PDB entry 9MI3 | electron microscopy, 3.23 A resolution | chains H and L of the 9 polymer chains in the assembly

# Chain H
Molecule: WRAIR-2008 antibody Fab heavy chain
From: Homo sapiens
Notes: antibody fragment or engineered binder
Amino-acid sequence (233 residues; row label = number of the first residue in the row):
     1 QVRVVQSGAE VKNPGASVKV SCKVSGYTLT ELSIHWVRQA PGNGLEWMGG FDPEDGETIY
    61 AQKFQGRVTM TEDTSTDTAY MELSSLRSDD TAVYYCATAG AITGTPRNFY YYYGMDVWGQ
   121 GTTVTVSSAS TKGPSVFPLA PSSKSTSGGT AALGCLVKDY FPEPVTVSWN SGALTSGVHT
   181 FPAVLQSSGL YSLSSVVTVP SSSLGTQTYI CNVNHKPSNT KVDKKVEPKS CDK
Not modelled in the structure: 129-233
Disulfides: C22-C96

# Chain L
Molecule: WRAIR-2008 antibody Fab light chain
From: Homo sapiens
Notes: antibody fragment or engineered binder
Amino-acid sequence (219 residues; numbered 1 to 219; the number before each row is that of its first residue):
     1 DIVMTQTPLS SPVTLGQPAS ISCRSSQSLV HSDGNTYLSW LQQRPGQPPR LLIYKISNRF
    61 SGVPDRFSGS GAGTDFTLKI SRVEAEDVGV YYCMQVTQFP YTFGQGTKLE IKRTVAAPSV
   121 FIFPPSDEQL KSGTASVVCL LNNFYPREAK VQWKVDNALQ SGNSQESVTE QDSKDSTYSL
   181 SSTLTLSKAD YEKHKVYACE VTHQGLSSPV TKSFNRGEC
Not modelled in the structure: 114-219
Disulfides: C23-C93

# Interface between chain H and chain L
Contacting residue pairs (10; chain H residue first):
  N43(H) with F103(L)
  G44(H) with F103(L)
  L45(H) with F103(L)
  W47(H) with F99(L), hydrophobic; P100(L)
  Y95(H) with P48(L), hydrophobic
  Y111(H) with K55(L)
  D116(H) with F60(L)
  W118(H) with L41(L); P49(L)
Other interface residues (no listed pair), chain H (19 interface residues in all): H35, Q39, P41, G42, I59, Y60, Y110, Y113, G114, M115, G119
Other interface residues (no listed pair), chain L (14 interface residues in all): D33, L51, Y92, V96, Y101, Q105

# Overview
Chain H and chain L form an interface of 19 and 14 residues respectively.
Chain H is WRAIR-2008 antibody Fab heavy chain and chain L is WRAIR-2008 antibody Fab light chain, both from
Homo sapiens; the structure, Cryo-EM structure of SARS-CoV-2 spike protein in complex with neutralizing human
antibody WRAIR-2008, was determined by electron microscopy together with 9ECX and 9ECZ from the same study.
